7WTL - chains C2 and SB of the 19 polymer chains in the assembly; structure by electron microscopy, 3.30 A resolution.

[Chain C2]
Molecule: 18S rRNA
From: Saccharomyces cerevisiae
Sequence (1800 nucleotides; each row starts with the number of its first residue):
     1 UAUCUGGUUGAUCCUGCCAGUAGUCAUAUGCUUGUCUCAAAGAUUAAGCC
    51 AUGCAUGUCUAAGUAUAAGCAAUUUAUACAGUGAAACUGCGAAUGGCUCA
   101 UUAAAUCAGUUAUCGUUUAUUUGAUAGUUCCUUUACUACAUGGUAUAACU
   151 GUGGUAAUUCUAGAGCUAAUACAUGCUUAAAAUCUCGACCCUUUGGAAGA
   201 GAUGUAUUUAUUAGAUAAAAAAUCAAUGUCUUCGGACUCUUUGAUGAUUC
   251 AUAAUAACUUUUCGAAUCGCAUGGCCUUGUGCUGGCGAUGGUUCAUUCAA
   301 AUUUCUGCCCUAUCAACUUUCGAUGGUAGGAUAGUGGCCUACCAUGGUUU
   351 CAACGGGUAACGGGGAAUAAGGGUUCGAUUCCGGAGAGGGAGCCUGAGAA
   401 ACGGCUACCACAUCCAAGGAAGGCAGCAGGCGCGCAAAUUACCCAAUCCU
   451 AAUUCAGGGAGGUAGUGACAAUAAAUAACGAUACAGGGCCCAUUCGGGUC
   501 UUGUAAUUGGAAUGAGUACAAUGUAAAUACCUUAACGAGGAACAAUUGGA
   551 GGGCAAGUCUGGUGCCAGCAGCCGCGGUAAUUCCAGCUCCAAUAGCGUAU
   601 AUUAAAGUUGUUGCAGUUAAAAAGCUCGUAGUUGAACUUUGGGCCCGGUU
   651 GGCCGGUCCGAUUUUUUCGUGUACUGGAUUUCCAACGGGGCCUUUCCUUC
   701 UGGCUAACCUUGAGUCCUUGUGGCUCUUGGCGAACCAGGACUUUUACUUU
   751 GAAAAAAUUAGAGUGUUCAAAGCAGGCGUAUUGCUCGAAUAUAUUAGCAU
   801 GGAAUAAUAGAAUAGGACGUUUGGUUCUAUUUUGUUGGUUUCUAGGACCA
   851 UCGUAAUGAUUAAUAGGGACGGUCGGGGGCAUCAGUAUUCAAUUGUCAGA
   901 GGUGAAAUUCUUGGAUUUAUUGAAGACUAACUACUGCGAAAGCAUUUGCC
   951 AAGGACGUUUUCAUUAAUCAAGAACGAAAGUUAGGGGAUCGAAGAUGAUC
  1001 AGAUACCGUCGUAGUCUUAACCAUAAACUAUGCCGACUAGGGAUCGGGUG
  1051 GUGUUUUUUUAAUGACCCACUCGGCACCUUACGAGAAAUCAAAGUCUUUG
  1101 GGUUCUGGGGGGAGUAUGGUCGCAAGGCUGAAACUUAAAGGAAUUGACGG
  1151 AAGGGCACCACCAGGAGUGGAGCCUGCGGCUUAAUUUGACUCAACACGGG
  1201 GAAACUCACCAGGUCCAGACACAAUAAGGAUUGACAGAUUGAGAGCUCUU
  1251 UCUUGAUUUUGUGGGUGGUGGUGCAUGGCCGUUCUUAGUUGGUGGAGUGA
  1301 UUUGUCUGCUUAAUUGCGAUAACGAACGAGACCUUAACCUACUAAAUAGU
  1351 GGUGCUAGCAUUUGCUGGUUAUCCACUUCUUAGAGGGACUAUCGGUUUCA
  1401 AGCCGAUGGAAGUUUGAGGCAAUAACAGGUCUGUGAUGCCCUUAGACGUU
  1451 CUGGGCCGCACGCGCGCUACACUGACGGAGCCAGCGAGUCUAACCUUGGC
  1501 CGAGAGGUCUUGGUAAUCUUGUGAAACUCCGUCGUGCUGGGGAUAGAGCA
  1551 UUGUAAUUAUUGCUCUUCAACGAGGAAUUCCUAGUAAGCGCAAGUCAUCA
  1601 GCUUGCGUUGAUUACGUCCCUGCCCUUUGUACACACCGCCCGUCGCUAGU
  1651 ACCGAUUGAAUGGCUUAGUGAGGCCUCAGGAUCUGCUUAGAGAAGGGGGC
  1701 AACUCCAUCUCAGAGCGGAGAAUUUGGACAAACUUGGUCAUUUAGAGGAA
  1751 CUAAAAGUCGUAACAAGGUUUCCGUAGGUGAACCUGCGGAAGGAUCAUUA
Not modelled in the structure: 73-75, 133-135, 489-498, 605-608, 651-683, 707-732, 1147-1765

[Chain SB]
Name: 40S ribosomal protein S1-A
From: Saccharomyces cerevisiae
UniProtKB: P33442 (RS3A1_YEAST); numbering as in UniProt (aligned over 1-255)
Amino-acid sequence (255 residues; each row starts with the number of its first residue):
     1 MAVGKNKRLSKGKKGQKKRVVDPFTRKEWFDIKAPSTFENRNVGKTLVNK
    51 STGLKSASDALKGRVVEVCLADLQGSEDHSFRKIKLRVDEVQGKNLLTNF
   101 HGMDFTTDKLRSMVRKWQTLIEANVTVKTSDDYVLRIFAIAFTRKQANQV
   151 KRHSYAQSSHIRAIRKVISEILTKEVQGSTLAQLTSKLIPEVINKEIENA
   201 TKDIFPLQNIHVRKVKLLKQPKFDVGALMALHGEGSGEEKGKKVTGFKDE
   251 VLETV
Not modelled in the structure: 1-19, 236-255
UniProt features mapped onto this chain:
  - modified residue: Ala2 (N-acetylalanine), Thr245 (Phosphothreonine), Thr254 (Phosphothreonine)
  - cross-link: Lys248 (Glycyl lysine isopeptide (Lys-Gly) (interchain with G-Cter in ubiquitin))

[Interface between chain C2 and chain SB]
Residue-residue contacts - 60 pairs, chain C2 then chain SB:
  C874(C2) with Gln157(SB), phosphate contact; Ser159(SB), hydrogen bond to the phosphate
  G875(C2) with Gln157(SB), phosphate contact; Ser158(SB), hydrogen bond to the phosphate
  G876(C2) with Ser158(SB), hydrogen bond to the phosphate
  A884(C2) with Asn124(SB), hydrogen bond to the sugar; Arg136(SB), salt bridge to the phosphate
  G885(C2) with Arg136(SB), salt bridge to the phosphate; Phe138(SB), sugar contact; Lys216(SB), salt bridge to the phosphate
  U886(C2) with Lys214(SB), salt bridge to the phosphate; Lys216(SB), salt bridge to the phosphate
  G895(C2) with Lys27(SB), phosphate contact
  U896(C2) with Pro23(SB), phosphate contact; Lys27(SB), salt bridge to the phosphate
  U920(C2) with Gly63(SB), sugar contact; Lys85(SB), salt bridge to the phosphate
  U921(C2) with His101(SB), salt bridge to the phosphate
  A930(C2) with Val114(SB), sugar contact; Leu120(SB), base contact
  C931(C2) with Val114(SB), sugar contact; Arg115(SB), sugar contact; Lys116(SB), salt bridge to the phosphate; Gln118(SB), hydrogen bond to the sugar; Thr119(SB), sugar contact; Leu120(SB), base contact
  U932(C2) with Lys116(SB), phosphate contact; Trp117(SB), hydrogen bond to the phosphate; Gln118(SB), phosphate contact; Tyr155(SB), hydrogen bond to the phosphate
  A933(C2) with Lys116(SB), salt bridge to the phosphate; Trp117(SB), sugar contact; Tyr155(SB), base contact
  C934(C2) with Trp117(SB), phosphate contact; Arg152(SB), salt bridge to the phosphate
  U946(C2) with Arg165(SB), hydrogen bond to the phosphate
  U947(C2) with Arg162(SB), phosphate contact; Arg165(SB), salt bridge to the phosphate
  U1044(C2) with Lys151(SB), phosphate contact; His153(SB), hydrogen bond to the phosphate
  C1045(C2) with Lys151(SB), salt bridge to the phosphate; His153(SB), salt bridge to the phosphate
  G1046(C2) with Gln157(SB), hydrogen bond to the phosphate
  G1047(C2) with Gln157(SB), phosphate contact
  U1056(C2) with Lys202(SB), hydrogen bond to the sugar
  U1057(C2) with Lys202(SB), hydrogen bond to the phosphate
  G1064(C2) with His160(SB), phosphate contact; Asp203(SB), sugar contact; Ile204(SB), hydrogen bond to the sugar
  A1065(C2) with Gln146(SB), hydrogen bond to the base; His160(SB), salt bridge to the phosphate; Pro206(SB), sugar contact
  C1066(C2) with Gln146(SB), hydrogen bond to the sugar; Asn148(SB), hydrogen bond to the sugar; Gln149(SB), phosphate contact; Lys151(SB), salt bridge to the phosphate
  C1067(C2) with Asn148(SB), sugar contact; Gln149(SB), phosphate contact; Val150(SB), hydrogen bond to the phosphate; Lys151(SB), hydrogen bond to the phosphate
Also at the interface, not in a pair above, chain C2 (33 interface residues in all): U894, C897, U1054, U1058, C1068, A1800
Also at the interface, not in a pair above, chain SB (40 interface residues in all): Asn49, Lys55, Val65, Glu122, Phe205

[Overview]
Chain C2 and chain SB form an interface of 33 and 40 residues respectively; the contacts include 18 hydrogen
bonds and 16 salt bridges. Polar contacts include A1065(C2)-Gln146(SB), A884(C2)-Asn124(SB) and
C931(C2)-Gln118(SB).
Here chain C2 is 18S rRNA and chain SB is 40S ribosomal protein S1-A, both from Saccharomyces cerevisiae.
Entry 7WTL (Cryo-EM structure of a yeast pre-40S ribosomal subunit - State Dis-D) was determined by electron
microscopy together with 7WTM from the same study.
